7O2C - chain A; structure by X-ray diffraction, 1.52 A resolution.

# Chain A
Molecule: Histone-lysine N-methyltransferase SMYD3
From: Homo sapiens
Notes: EC 2.1.1.354
UniProt: Q9H7B4 (SMYD3_HUMAN); numbering as in UniProt (aligned over 1-428)
Chain sequence (428 residues; numbered 1 to 428; the number before each row is that of its first residue):
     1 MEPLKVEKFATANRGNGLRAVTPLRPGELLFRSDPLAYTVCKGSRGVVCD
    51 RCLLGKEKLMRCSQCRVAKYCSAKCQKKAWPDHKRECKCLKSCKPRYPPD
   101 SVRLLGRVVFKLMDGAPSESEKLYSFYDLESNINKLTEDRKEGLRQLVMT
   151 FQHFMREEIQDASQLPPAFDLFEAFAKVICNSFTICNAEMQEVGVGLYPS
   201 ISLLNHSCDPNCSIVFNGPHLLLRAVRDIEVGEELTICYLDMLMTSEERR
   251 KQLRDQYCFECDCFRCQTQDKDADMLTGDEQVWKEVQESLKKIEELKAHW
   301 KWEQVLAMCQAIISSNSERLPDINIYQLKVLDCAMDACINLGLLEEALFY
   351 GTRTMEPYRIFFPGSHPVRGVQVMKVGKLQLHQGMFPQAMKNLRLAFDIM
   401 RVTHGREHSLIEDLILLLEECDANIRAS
Not modelled in the structure: 1
Differences from the reference sequence: variant Asn13 (Lys in Q9H7B4), Arg140 (Lys in Q9H7B4)
Ion coordination: Zn2+ site 1: Cys49, Cys52, Cys71, Cys75; Zn2+ site 2: Cys62, Cys65, His83, Cys87; Zn2+ site 3: Cys208, Cys261, Cys263, Cys266
Ligand contacts:
  - S-adenosylmethionine (SAM): Asn13, Arg14, Gly15, Asn16, Tyr124, Glu130, Asn132, Cys180, Asn181, Ser202, Leu203, Leu204, Asn205, His206, Tyr239, Tyr257, Phe259
  - UZK ((2S)-1-[[(1R,5S)-3-azabicyclo[3.1.0]hexan-3-yl]carbonyl]-N-(2-cyclopropylethyl)-2-methyl-4-oxidanylidene-3,5-dihydro-2H-1,5-benzodiazepine-7-carboxamide): Cys180, Asn181, Ser182, Phe183, Thr184, Cys186, Met190, Glu192, Ile214, Phe216, Ile237, Cys238, Tyr239, Tyr257, His366, Pro367, Val368
Curated features (UniProtKB/Swiss-Prot):
  - zinc finger: Cys49 to Cys87 (MYND-type)
  - binding site (S-adenosyl-L-methionine): Arg14 to Asn16, Tyr124, Asn132, Asn181, Asn205, His206, Tyr239, Phe259
  - binding site (Zn(2+)): Cys49, Cys52, Cys62, Cys65, Cys71, Cys75, His83, Cys87
  - modified residue: Met1 (N-acetylmethionine), Thr22 (Phosphothreonine)

# Summary
Ligands of chain A: compound UZK and S-adenosylmethionine. Cys49, Cys52, Cys71 and Cys75 form the Zn2+ site 1.
Cys62, Cys65, His83 and Cys87 form the Zn2+ site 2. UniProt lists 10 S-adenosyl-L-methionine-binding residues
and 8 Zn2+-binding residues.
Chain A is Histone-lysine N-methyltransferase SMYD3 (Homo sapiens); the structure, X-RAY STRUCTURE OF SMYD3 IN
COMPLEX WITH the benzodiazepine-based probe BAY-6035, was determined by X-ray diffraction, deposited together
with 7O2A and 7O2B.
